Entry 6ME2 (X-ray diffraction, 2.80 A resolution); this record covers chain A.

# Chain A
Protein: chimera protein of Melatonin receptor type 1A and GlgA glycogen synthase
From: Homo sapiens
UniProtKB: chimeric construct of P48039, Q9V2J8: residues 12-218 from P48039 (MTR1A_HUMAN) positions 12-218 (same numbers); residues 1001-1196 from Q9V2J8 positions 218-413 (UniProt number = residue number - 783); residues 228-325 from P48039 (MTR1A_HUMAN) positions 228-325 (same numbers)
Amino-acid sequence (503 residues; row label = number of the first residue in the row):
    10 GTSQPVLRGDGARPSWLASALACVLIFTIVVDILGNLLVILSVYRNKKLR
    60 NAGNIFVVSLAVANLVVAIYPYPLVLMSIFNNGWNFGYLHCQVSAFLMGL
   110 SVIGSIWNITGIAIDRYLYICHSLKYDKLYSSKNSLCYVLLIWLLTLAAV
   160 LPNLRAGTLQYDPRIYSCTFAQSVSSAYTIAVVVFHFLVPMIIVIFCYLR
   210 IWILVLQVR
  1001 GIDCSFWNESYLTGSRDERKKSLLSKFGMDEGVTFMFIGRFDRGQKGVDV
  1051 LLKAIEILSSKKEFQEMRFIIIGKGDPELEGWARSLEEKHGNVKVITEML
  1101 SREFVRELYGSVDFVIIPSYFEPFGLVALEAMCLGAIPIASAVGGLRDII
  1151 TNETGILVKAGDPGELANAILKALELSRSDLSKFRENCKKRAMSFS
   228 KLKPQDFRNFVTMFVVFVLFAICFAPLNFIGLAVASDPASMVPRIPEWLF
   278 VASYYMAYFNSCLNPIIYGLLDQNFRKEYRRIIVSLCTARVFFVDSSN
Unresolved in the structure: 10-21, 321-325
Construct notes: expression tag (10-11); engineered mutation Asn73 (Asp in P48039), Phe95 (Leu in P48039), Ala104 (Gly in P48039), Trp116 (Phe in P48039), Asp124 (Asn in P48039), Leu127 (Cys in P48039), Phe251 (Trp in P48039), Pro292 (Ala in P48039), Asp299 (Asn in P48039)
Modified positions: Cys130 (S-(2-amino-2-oxoethyl)-L-cysteine; YCM); Cys1004 (S-(2-amino-2-oxoethyl)-L-cysteine; YCM)
Swiss-Prot annotation at these positions:
  - binding site (melatonin): Asn162, Gln181
Cystine bridges: Cys100-Cys177
Residues lining bound ligands: Ramelteon (JEV; N-{2-[(8S)-1,6,7,8-tetrahydro-2H-indeno[5,4-b]furan-8-yl]ethyl}propanamide): Ala104, Met107, Gly108, Val111, Ile112, Ala158, Val159, Asn162, Leu168, Thr178, Phe179, Gln181, Thr188, Val191, Val192, Leu254, Asn255, Gly258
What the authors report for this chain:
  - contacts within the chain: Tyr79-His99, Tyr81-Tyr285 (backbone contact), Tyr81-Ser288
  - binding site for Ramelteon: Gly108, Asn162, Phe179, Gln181
  - mutagenesis - Y79A, P80A, Y81A, P82A, F179A, Q181A, N255A: decreased stability
  - mutagenesis - D73N, Y79A, Y79F, P80A, Y81A, P82A, H99L, G108A, N124D, F179A, Q181E, F196A, W251F, N255A, N299D: decreased signaling
  - mutagenesis - N162A, Q181A: abolished signaling
  - mutagenesis - N162A: unchanged stability
  - mutagenesis - A190F: decreased signaling in response to bitopic ligand
  - mutagenesis - A158M: abolished signaling in response to all tested agonists
  - mutagenesis - D73N: decreased binding to melatonin
  - mutagenesis - H195A: decreased expression
  - mutagenesis - L95F, G104A: unchanged signaling

# Summary
Ligands of chain A: Ramelteon. From UniProt: melatonin-binding residues Asn162 and Gln181. The paper reports a
binding site for Ramelteon at Gly108, Asn162 and Phe179 among others; D73N, Y79A and Y79F, among others,
reduce signaling; 22 substitutions were tested in all.
Chain A is chimera protein of Melatonin receptor type 1A and GlgA glycogen synthase (Homo sapiens); the
structure, XFEL crystal structure of human melatonin receptor MT1 in complex with ramelteon, was determined by
X-ray diffraction (same publication as 6ME3, 6ME4 and 6ME5).
